4UUD - chains I and J of the 12 polymer chains in the assembly; structure by electron microscopy, 12.50 A resolution (very low resolution: no residue pairs are listed; an interface is given only as per-side residue counts).

Chain I (and J):
Name: Dynamin-1
Organism: Homo sapiens
Notes: EC 3.6.5.5; chain J of this document is another copy of the same molecule, construct and numbering; everything in this record applies to it too
UniProt: Q05193 (DYN1_HUMAN); residue numbers follow UniProt; this construct covers 1-864
Chain sequence (864 residues; numbered 1 to 864; the number before each row is that of its first residue):
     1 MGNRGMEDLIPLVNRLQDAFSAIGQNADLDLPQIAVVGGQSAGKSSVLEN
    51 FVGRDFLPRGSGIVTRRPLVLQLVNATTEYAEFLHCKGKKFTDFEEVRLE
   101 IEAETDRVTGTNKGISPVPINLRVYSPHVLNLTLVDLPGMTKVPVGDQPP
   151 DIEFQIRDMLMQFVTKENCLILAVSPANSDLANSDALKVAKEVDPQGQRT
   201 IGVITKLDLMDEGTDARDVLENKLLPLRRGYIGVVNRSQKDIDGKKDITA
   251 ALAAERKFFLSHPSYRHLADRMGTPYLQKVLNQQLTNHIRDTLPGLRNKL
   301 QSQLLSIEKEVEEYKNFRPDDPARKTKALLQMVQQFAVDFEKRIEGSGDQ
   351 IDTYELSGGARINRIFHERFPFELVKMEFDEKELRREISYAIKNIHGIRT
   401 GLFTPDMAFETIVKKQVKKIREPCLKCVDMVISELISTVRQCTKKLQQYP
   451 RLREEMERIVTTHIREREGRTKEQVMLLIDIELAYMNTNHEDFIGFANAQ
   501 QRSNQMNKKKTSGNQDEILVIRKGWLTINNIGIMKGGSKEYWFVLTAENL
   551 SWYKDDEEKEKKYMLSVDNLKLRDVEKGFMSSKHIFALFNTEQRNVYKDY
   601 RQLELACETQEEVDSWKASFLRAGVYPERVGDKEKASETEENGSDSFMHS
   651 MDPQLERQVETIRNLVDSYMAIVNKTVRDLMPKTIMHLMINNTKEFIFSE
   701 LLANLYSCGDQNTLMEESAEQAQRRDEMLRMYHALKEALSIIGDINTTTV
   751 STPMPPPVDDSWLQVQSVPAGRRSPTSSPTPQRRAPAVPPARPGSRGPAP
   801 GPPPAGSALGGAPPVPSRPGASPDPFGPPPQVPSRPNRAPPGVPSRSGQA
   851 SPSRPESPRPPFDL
Disordered / not traced: 1-324, 347-356, 394-404, 446-447, 497-652, 708-864
Curated features (UniProtKB/Swiss-Prot):
  - region: Gly-38 to Ser-45 (G1 motif), Val-64 to Arg-66 (G2 motif), Asp-136 to Gly-139 (G3 motif), Thr-205 to Asp-208 (G4 motif), Val-235 to Ser-238 (G5 motif)
  - binding site (GDP): Ser-41, Gly-43, Lys-44, Ser-45, Ser-46, Arg-59, Gly-60, Lys-206, Asp-208, Asp-211, Asn-236, Arg-237, Gln-239
  - modified residue: Tyr-80 (Phosphotyrosine), Tyr-125 (3'-nitrotyrosine), Ser-306 (Phosphoserine), Ser-347 (Phosphoserine), Tyr-354 (Phosphotyrosine), Ser-512 (Phosphoserine), Ser-774 (Phosphoserine), Ser-778 (Phosphoserine), Arg-796 (Omega-N-methylarginine), Ser-822 (Phosphoserine), Ser-851 (Phosphoserine), Ser-857 (Phosphoserine)
  - natural variant: Gln-33 to Leu-864 (deletion: In DEE31B), Ala-177 (A177P: In DEE31A), Lys-206 (K206N: In DEE31A), Arg-237 (R237W: In DEE31A), Gln-284 to Leu-864 (deletion: In DEE31B), Gly-359 (G359A: In DEE31A)
  - mutagenesis: Gln-40 (Q40E: Impairs assembly-stimulated GTPase activity. Does not affect basal GTPase activity. Does not affect membrane binding. Does not affect self-assembly. Completely inhibits receptor internalization), Ser-41 (S41A: Impairs assembly-stimulated GTPase activity. Does not affect basal GTPase activity. Does not affect membrane binding. Does not affect self-assembly), Lys-44 (K44A: Inhibits receptor-mediated endocytosis. Significantly decreases endocytosis. Impairs receptor-mediated endocytosis. Impairs receptor-mediated endocytosis; when associated with 591-K--T-602 ...), Asp-180 (D180A: Inhibits assembly-stimulated GTPase activity. Significantly increases basal GTPase activity Does not affect membrane binding. Does not affect self-assembly), Arg-290 (R290A: Does not significantly affect receptor-mediated endocytosis; when associated with A-291 and A-292), Asp-291 (D291A: Does not significantly affect receptor-mediated endocytosis; when associated with A-290 and A-292), Thr-292 (T292A: Does not significantly affect receptor-mediated endocytosis; when associated with A-290 and A-291; T292A: Substantially reduces receptor-mediated endocytosis ...), Leu-293 (L293A: Substantially reduces receptor-mediated endocytosis; whena ssociated with A-292 and A-294), Pro-294 (P294A: Does not significantly affect receptor-mediated endocytosis. Substantially reduces receptor-mediated endocytosis; whena ssociated with A-292 and A-293), Leu-330 (L330R: Significantly decreases receptor-mediated endocytosis; when associated with R-334 and R-702), Gln-334 (Q334R: Significantly decreases receptor-mediated endocytosis; when associated with R-330 and R-702), Asp-406 (D406R: Significantly decreases receptor-mediated endocytosis; when associated with R-407 and W-488), 6 further mutagenesis entries in UniProt

Chain I / chain J interface:
At this resolution (12 A) residue pairs are not listed: 20 residues of chain I and 20 of chain J lie at the interface.

In short:
The chain I/chain J interface involves 20 residues from each chain. From UniProt: 13 GDP-binding residues and
29 mutagenesis sites on chain I.
Both chains are Dynamin-1 (Homo sapiens). Entry 4UUD (Human dynamin 1 K44A superconstricted polymer stabilized
with GTP) was determined by electron microscopy, deposited together with 4UUK.
